7W6N - chains B and D of the 8 polymer chains in the assembly; structure by electron microscopy, 3.40 A resolution.

# Chain B (and D)
Protein: Isoform 2 of Potassium voltage-gated channel subfamily D member 3
From: Homo sapiens
Notes: chain D of this document is another copy of the same molecule, construct and numbering; everything in this record applies to it too
Reference sequence: Q9UK17 (KCND3_HUMAN), isoform Q9UK17-2; residue numbers follow UniProt; this construct covers 1-636
Amino-acid sequence (636 residues; row label = number of the first residue in the row):
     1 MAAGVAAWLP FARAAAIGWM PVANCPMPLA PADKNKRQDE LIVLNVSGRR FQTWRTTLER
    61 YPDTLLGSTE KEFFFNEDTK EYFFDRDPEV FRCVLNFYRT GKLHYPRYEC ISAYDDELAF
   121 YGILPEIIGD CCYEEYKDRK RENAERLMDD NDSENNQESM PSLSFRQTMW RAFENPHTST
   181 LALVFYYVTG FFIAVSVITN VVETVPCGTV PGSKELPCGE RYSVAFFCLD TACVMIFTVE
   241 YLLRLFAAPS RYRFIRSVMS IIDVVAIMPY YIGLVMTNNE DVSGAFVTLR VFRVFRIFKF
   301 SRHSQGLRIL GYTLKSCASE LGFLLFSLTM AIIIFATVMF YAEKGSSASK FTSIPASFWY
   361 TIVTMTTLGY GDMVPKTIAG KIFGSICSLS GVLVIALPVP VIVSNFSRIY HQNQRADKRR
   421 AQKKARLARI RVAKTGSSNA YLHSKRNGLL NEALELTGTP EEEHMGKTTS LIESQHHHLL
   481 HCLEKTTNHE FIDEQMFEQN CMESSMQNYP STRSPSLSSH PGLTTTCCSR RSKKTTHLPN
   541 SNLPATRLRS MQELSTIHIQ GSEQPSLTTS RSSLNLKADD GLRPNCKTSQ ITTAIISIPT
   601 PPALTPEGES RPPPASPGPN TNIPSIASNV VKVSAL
Unresolved in the structure: 149-162, 427-469, 488-636
UniProt features mapped onto this chain:
  - region: A6 to P21 (Interaction with KCNIP1 and KCNIP2), E70 to D78 (Interaction with KCNIP1), S470 to T487 (Interaction with KCNIP1 and KCNIP2), I472 to T487 (Mediates dendritic targeting)
  - motif: T367 to D372 (Selectivity filter)
  - binding site (Zn(2+)): H104, C110, C131, C132
  - binding site (K(+)): T367, L368, G369, Y370
  - modified residue: S153 (Phosphoserine), T459 (Phosphothreonine)
  - natural variant: V94 (V94M: In a colorectal cancer sample), F227 (deletion: In SCA19), V338 (V338E: In SCA19), G345 (G345V: In SCA19), T352 (T352P: In SCA19), M373 (M373I: In SCA19; uncertain significance), T377 (T377M: In SCA19), G384 (G384S: In SCA19), S390 (S390N: In SCA19; uncertain significance), V392 (V392I: In BRGDA9; uncertain significance), L450 (L450F: In BRGDA9; uncertain significance)
From the paper describing this entry:
  - conformationally variable residues (order/disorder transition): M1 to D39, S470 to T487

# Interface between chain B and chain D
Pairs across the interface - 78 pairs, chain B then chain D:
  S47(B) with Q52(D); R99(D), hydrogen bond
  G48(B) with R50(D), hydrogen bond (backbone-side chain); Q52(D)
  F83(B) with L41(D), hydrophobic; Q52(D); W54(D)
  D85(B) with T53(D), hydrogen bond; W54(D); T57(D), hydrogen bond; R99(D), salt bridge
  R86(B) with R99(D), hydrogen bond (backbone-side chain)
  D87(B) with R92(D), salt bridge; N96(D), hydrogen bond
  E89(B) with R92(D)
  Y108(B) with R107(D); Y108(D), hydrophobic
  C110(B) with H104(D), hydrogen bond; C131(D), hydrogen bond; C132(D), hydrogen bond
  S112(B) with C131(D)
  A113(B) with H104(D)
  R146(B) with D130(D); C131(D), hydrogen bond (side chain-backbone); C132(D); E134(D), salt bridge; E135(D), salt bridge
  V201(B) with I354(D); F358(D), hydrophobic
  T204(B) with F340(D); I354(D)
  V205(B) with P355(D), hydrophobic
  V291(B) with Y341(D), hydrophobic
  R293(B) with Y341(D)
  V294(B) with T337(D)
  I297(B) with M330(D), hydrophobic
  F300(B) with F326(D), hydrophobic
  G306(B) with F323(D)
  L307(B) with F323(D); F326(D), hydrophobic; M330(D), hydrophobic
  L310(B) with L397(D), hydrophobic
  W359(B) with K381(D)
  I362(B) with S385(D)
  T366(B) with S388(D); L389(D)
  T367(B) with T367(D)
  L368(B) with T367(D); L368(D); S388(D)
  G369(B) with G369(D)
  Y370(B) with Y360(D); T364(D), hydrogen bond; G369(D); Y370(D); G371(D); V374(D), hydrophobic
  I402(B) with L393(D), hydrophobic
  V403(B) with A396(D)
  F406(B) with F323(D), hydrophobic
  Y410(B) with E320(D)
  R426(B) with D130(D), salt bridge
  L471(B) with K34(D)
  I472(B) with A6(D), hydrophobic
  S474(B) with A32(D)
  Q475(B) with R13(D); A32(D)
  H478(B) with R13(D); L29(D), hydrogen bond (side chain-backbone); A30(D), hydrogen bond (side chain-backbone); P31(D)
  L479(B) with A12(D), hydrophobic
  H481(B) with L29(D)
  C482(B) with M20(D), hydrophobic
  K485(B) with W19(D); V22(D); A23(D); C25(D)
Interface residues without a listed pair, chain B (61 interface residues in all): N45, R49, N76, P88, E109, R139, E142, N143, P206, R290, F298, S304, L328, D372, I395, V399, Q422
Interface residues without a listed pair, chain D (69 interface residues in all): L9, A16, P28, R49, F51, I128, Y133, I333, I334, T352, S353, P375, V392, P400

# Overview
The interface between chain B and chain D involves 61 residues on one side and 69 on the other, with 13
hydrogen bonds and 5 salt bridges. Polar contacts include D85(B)-R99(D), D87(B)-R92(D) and R146(B)-E134(D).
From UniProt: 4 Zn2+-binding residues and 4 K+-binding residues on chain B. From the paper: conformational
variability at M1(B) and S470(B).
Both chains are Isoform 2 of Potassium voltage-gated channel subfamily D member 3 (Homo sapiens). Entry 7W6N
(CryoEM structure of human KChIP1-Kv4.3 complex) was determined by electron microscopy, deposited together
with 7W3Y and 7W6S.
